Entry 8EV3 (electron microscopy, 3.00 A resolution); this record covers chains 1 and C of the 41 polymer chains in the assembly.

== Chain 1 ==
Molecule: 3497-nt RNA strand
From: Schizosaccharomyces pombe
Sequence (3497 nucleotides; each row starts with the number of its first residue):
     1 AUUUGACCUCAAAUCAGGUAGGACUACGCGCUGAACUUAAGCAUAUCAAU
    51 AAGCGCAGGAAAAGAAAAUAACCAUGAUUCCCUCAGUAACGGCGAGUGAA
   101 GCGGGAAAAGCUCAAAUUUGAAAUCUGGCAACAUUUCUUUUGUUGUCCGA
   151 GUUGUAAUUUCAAGAAGCUGCUUUGAGUGUAGACGAUCGGUCUAAGUUCC
   201 UUGGAACAGGACGUCAGAGAGGGUGAGAACCCCGUCUUUGGUCGAUUGGA
   251 UAUGCCAUAUAAAGCGCUUUCGAAGAGUCGAGUUGUUUGGGAAUGCAGCU
   301 CUAAAUGGGUGGUAAAUUUCAUCUAAAGCUAAAUAUUGGCGAGAGACCGA
   351 UAGCGAACAAGUAGAGUGAUCGAAAGAUGAAAAGAACUUUGAAAAGAGAG
   401 UUAAAUAGUACGUGAAAUUGCUGAAAGGGAAGCAUUGGAAAUCAGUCUUA
   451 CCUGGGUGAGAUCAGUAGUCUCUUCGCGAGACUAUGCACUCUGAACCUGU
   501 GGUAGGUCAGCAUCAGUUUUCGGGGGCGGAAAAAGAAUAAGGGAAGGUGG
   551 CUUUCCGGGUUCUGCCUGGGGAGUGUUUAUAGCCCUUGUUGUAAUACGUC
   601 CACUGGGGACUGAGGACUGCGGCUUCGUGCCAAGGAUGCUGACAUAAUGG
   651 UUUUCAAUGGCCCGUCUUGAAACACGGACCAAGGAGUCUAGCAUCUAUGC
   701 GAGUGUUUGGGUGAUGAAAACCCAUCCGCGAAAUGAAAGUGAAUGCAGGU
   751 GGGAACGCCCUUGUGGCGUGCACCAUCGACCGACCCGGAAGUUUGUCAAU
   801 GGAAGGGUUUGAGUAAGAGCAUAGCUGUUGGGACCCGAAAGAUGGUGAAC
   851 UAUGCCUGAAUAGGGUGAAGCCAGAGGAAACUCUGGUGGAGGCUCGUAGA
   901 GAUUCUGACGUGCAAAUCGAUCUUCAAAUUUGGGUAUAGGGGCGAAAGAC
   951 UAAUCGAACCAUCUAGUAGCUGGUUCCUGCCGAAGUUUCCCUCAGGAUAG
  1001 CAGAAACUCAGAUCAGUUUUAUGAGGUAAAGCGAAUGAUUAGAGGUCUUG
  1051 GGGAAGGAAUUUCCUCAACCUAUUCUCAAACUUUAAAUAUGUAAGACGCC
  1101 CUUGUCGCUUAAUUGGACGUGGGCCAUCGAAUGAGAGUUUCUAGUGGGCC
  1151 AUUUUUGGUAAGCAGAACUGGCGAUGCGGGAUGAACCGAACGUGAGGUUA
  1201 AGGUGCCGGAAUGUACGCUCAUCAGACACCAGAAAAGGUGUUAGUUCAUC
  1251 UAGACAGCAGGACGGUGGCCAUGGAAGUCGGAAUCCGCUAAGGAGUGUGU
  1301 AACAACUCACCUGCCGAAUGAACUAGCCCUGAAAAUGGAUGGCGCUUAAG
  1351 CGUACUACCCAUACCUCACCGUCUGGGUUAGCUUUGAGAAGCUCAGACGA
  1401 GUAGGCAGGCGUGGAGGUUUGUGACGAAGCCUUGGGCGUGAGCCUGGGUC
  1451 GAACAGCCUCUAGUGCAGAUCUUGGUGGAAGUAGCAAAUAUUCAAAUGAG
  1501 AACUUUGAAGACUGAAGUGGGGAAAGGUUCCAUGUGAACAGCAGUUGGAC
  1551 AUGGGUUAGUCGAUCCUAAGAGAUAGGGAAGCUCCGUAUGAAAGUUGCAC
  1601 GAUUUUUCGUGCCUCCUAUCGAAAGGGAAUCCGGUUAAUAUUCCGGAACC
  1651 AGAAGGUGGAAUCAACACGGCAACGUAAAUGAAGUUGGAGACGUCGGCGG
  1701 GAGCCCUGGGAAGAGUUCUCUUUUCUUUUUAACAAACCAUUGAACUACCC
  1751 UGAAAUCGGUUUAUCCGGAGCUAGGGUAUGGUGUUUGGAAGAGUUCAGCG
  1801 CCUCAUGCUGAAUCCGGUGCGCUCUCGACGGCCCUUGAAAAUCCAACGGA
  1851 AGAAUGGACCUUCGGGUCCUUGUUUUCACAUCUGGUCGUACUCAUAACCG
  1901 CAGCAGGUCUCCAAGGUGAACAGCCUCUAGUUGAUAGAACAAUGUAGAUA
  1951 AGGGAAGUCGGCAAAAUGGAUCCGUAACUUCGGGAUAAGGAUUGGCUCUA
  2001 AGGGUUGGGUACGUUGGGCCUUGGAACCUGAACGGUUGCUGGACUGAGCG
  2051 UGGACCGAUGUCUUUUCUCGCCUUUCGGGGUGAGAAGGGAUGUUGGACCU
  2101 GCUUGGACCUUGGCGGCCGGGAAGUCCUUGGUCGGGCUUUUCUCCUUCUC
  2151 GGGGAUUAUGCUCUUACUGGCGUACGUUUAACAACCAACUUAGAACUGGU
  2201 ACGGACAAGGGGAAUCUGACUGUCUAAUUAAAACAUAGCAUUGCGAUGGC
  2251 CAGAAAGUGGUGUUGACGCAAUGUGAUUUCUGCCCAGUGCUCUGAAUGUC
  2301 AAAGUGAAGAAAUUCAACCAAGCGCGGGUAAACGGCGGGAGUAACUAUGA
  2351 CUCUCUUAAGGUAGCCAAAUGCCUCGUCAUCUAACUAGUGACGCGCAUGA
  2401 AUGGAUUAACGAGAUUCCCACUGUCCCUAUCUACUAUCUAGCGAAACCAC
  2451 AGCCUGGGGAACGGGCCAGGCAAAAUCAGCGGGGAAAGAAGACCCUGUUG
  2501 AGCUUGACUCUAGUUUGACAUUGUGAAGAGACAUAGAGGGUGUAGGAUAA
  2551 GUGGGAGUAUGUUUCGGCAUACGCCGGUGAAAUACCACUACCUUUAUCGU
  2601 UUCUUUACUUAAUCAAUGAAGCGGAAUUGGGAUUUAUUUCCCAUAUUCUA
  2651 GCGUUAAAGUUUCUUCGCGAACUGAUCCGCGUUGAUGACAUUGUCAGGUG
  2701 GGGAGUUUGGCUGGGGCGGCACAUCUGUUAAAAGAUAACGCAGGUGUCCU
  2751 AAGGGGGACUCAUCGAGAACAGAAAUCUCGAGUAGAAUAAAAGGGUAAAA
  2801 GUCCCCUUGAUUUUGAUUUUCAGUGUGAAUACAAACCAUGAAAGUGUGGC
  2851 CUAUCGAUCCUUUGUUCCCUCGAAAUUUGAGGACAGAGGUGCCAGAAAAG
  2901 UUACCACAGGGAUAACUGGCUUGUGGCAGCCAAGCGUUCAUAGCGACGUU
  2951 GCUUUUUGAUUCUUCGAUGUCGGCUCUUCCUAUCAUACCGAAGCAGAAUU
  3001 CGGUAAGCGUUGGAUUGUUCACCCACUAAUAGGGAACGUGAGCUGGGUUU
  3051 AGACCGUCGUGAGACAGGUUAGUUUUACCCUACUGAUGAAGUGUCGUCGC
  3101 AAUGGUAAUUCAACUUAGUACGAGAGGAACCGUUGAUUCAGAUCAUUGGU
  3151 AUUUGCGGCUGCCUGACAAGGCAAUGCCGCGGAGCUAUCAUCUGCCGGAU
  3201 AACGGCUGAACGCCUCUAAGCCAGAAUCCGUGCCAGAAAGCGACGAUUUU
  3251 UUGGUCCGCAUGAUUUAUAUGUAUAAAAAUAGAGGUAGGACUUGUUCCUA
  3301 CUCUCCUGUAUCGUAGAAGAUGGGCGAUGGUUGAUGAAACGGAAGUGUUU
  3351 UAUUGACUUGUCCAUGAAAUUCCAUUGAAAUCUUGUGCGGAAUCGAAUCC
  3401 AUUGCAUACGACUUUAAUGUGGAACGGGGUAUUGUAAGCAGUAGAGUAGC
  3451 CUUGUUGUUACGAUCUGCUGAGAUUAAGCCUUUGUUCCCAAGAUUUG
Not modelled in the structure: 1-2, 37-47, 92-95, 288-293, 313-318, 474-476, 552-573, 625-627, 733-748, 778-815, 848-956, 991-994, 1026-1087, 1095-1129, 1228-1231, 1250-1317, 1332-1340, 1486-1934, 1939-2436, 2472-2982, 3009-3093, 3159-3176, 3249-3268, 3290-3297, 3376-3394, 3436-3470

== Chain C ==
Molecule: 60S ribosomal protein L4-B
From: Schizosaccharomyces pombe
UniProt: Q9P784 (RL4B_SCHPO); numbering as in UniProt (aligned over 1-363)
Sequence (363 residues; numbered 1 to 363; the number before each row is that of its first residue):
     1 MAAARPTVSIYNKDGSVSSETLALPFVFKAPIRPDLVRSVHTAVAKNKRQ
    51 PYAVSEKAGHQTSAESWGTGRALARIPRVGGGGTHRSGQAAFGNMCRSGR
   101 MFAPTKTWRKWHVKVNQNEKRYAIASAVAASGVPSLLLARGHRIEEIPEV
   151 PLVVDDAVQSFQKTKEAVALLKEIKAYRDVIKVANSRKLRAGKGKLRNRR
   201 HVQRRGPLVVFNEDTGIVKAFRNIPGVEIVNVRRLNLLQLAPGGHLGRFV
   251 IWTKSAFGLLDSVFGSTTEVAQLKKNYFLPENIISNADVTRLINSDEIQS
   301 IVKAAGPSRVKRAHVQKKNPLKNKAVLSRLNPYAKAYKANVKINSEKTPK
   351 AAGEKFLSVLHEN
Not modelled in the structure: 1

== Chain 1 / chain C interface ==
Pairs across the interface (299; chain 1 residue first):
  A216(1) with Lys163(C), salt bridge to the phosphate; Thr164(C), sugar contact; Val168(C), base contact; Asn223(C), hydrogen bond to the base
  G217(1) with Gln162(C), sugar contact; Lys163(C), salt bridge to the phosphate; Thr164(C), hydrogen bond to the phosphate; Lys219(C), hydrogen bond to the base; Arg222(C), hydrogen bond to the phosphate
  A218(1) with Arg222(C), salt bridge to the phosphate; Asn223(C), phosphate contact
  G219(1) with Asn223(C), hydrogen bond to the sugar; Pro225(C), base contact
  G221(1) with Arg187(C), salt bridge to the phosphate; His201(C), salt bridge to the phosphate
  G222(1) with Arg200(C), salt bridge to the phosphate
  C236(1) with Arg222(C), hydrogen bond to the sugar
  A344(1) with Gln50(C), hydrogen bond to the sugar
  G345(1) with Gln50(C), hydrogen bond to the sugar; Asn198(C), hydrogen bond to the phosphate
  A346(1) with Ala45(C), hydrogen bond to the base; Lys46(C), base contact; Arg49(C), phosphate contact; Gln50(C), hydrogen bond to the phosphate; Arg199(C), sugar contact
  C347(1) with Tyr52(C), sugar contact; Arg197(C), salt bridge to the phosphate; Arg199(C), salt bridge to the phosphate
  C348(1) with Arg197(C), salt bridge to the phosphate
  G349(1) with Lys193(C), sugar contact; Leu196(C), base contact; Arg197(C), hydrogen bond to the base
  U351(1) with Arg97(C), hydrogen bond to the sugar
  A352(1) with Ser98(C), hydrogen bond to the phosphate
  C354(1) with Val54(C), phosphate contact; Ser55(C), hydrogen bond to the phosphate; Ala58(C), phosphate contact; Gln61(C), hydrogen bond to the sugar
  G355(1) with Ala58(C), phosphate contact; Gly59(C), hydrogen bond to the phosphate; Gln61(C), base contact
  A363(1) with Thr84(C), hydrogen bond to the base
  G364(1) with Gly82(C), hydrogen bond to the base; Gly83(C), hydrogen bond to the sugar; Thr84(C), hydrogen bond to the base
  A365(1) with Gly82(C), sugar contact; Gly83(C), sugar contact
  C371(1) with Gly80(C), sugar contact; Gly81(C), sugar contact
  G372(1) with Thr62(C), phosphate contact; Ser63(C), hydrogen bond to the phosphate; Val79(C), phosphate contact; Thr84(C), hydrogen bond to the sugar
  A373(1) with Thr84(C), sugar contact; His85(C), sugar contact; Arg86(C), salt bridge to the phosphate
  A374(1) with Arg97(C), salt bridge to the phosphate
  A515(1) with Gln316(C), hydrogen bond to the sugar; Lys318(C), hydrogen bond to the sugar; Asn323(C), phosphate contact
  G516(1) with Gln316(C), sugar contact; Lys317(C), phosphate contact; Lys318(C), phosphate contact; Asn323(C), phosphate contact
  U517(1) with Asn319(C), phosphate contact; Lys322(C), salt bridge to the phosphate
  U518(1) with Lys322(C), salt bridge to the phosphate
  G525(1) with Asn340(C), hydrogen bond to the base
  G526(1) with Asn340(C), sugar contact; Val341(C), hydrogen bond to the sugar; Lys342(C), sugar contact
  C527(1) with Lys342(C), salt bridge to the phosphate; Ile343(C), hydrogen bond to the phosphate; Asn344(C), hydrogen bond to the phosphate
  G528(1) with Asn344(C), phosphate contact
  A530(1) with Lys350(C), hydrogen bond to the sugar; Phe356(C), sugar contact; Leu360(C), base contact; His361(C), hydrogen bond to the base
  A531(1) with Thr348(C), base contact; Pro349(C), base contact; Lys350(C), salt bridge to the phosphate; Ala351(C), hydrogen bond to the phosphate; Ala352(C), hydrogen bond to the phosphate
  A532(1) with Lys350(C), hydrogen bond to the phosphate
  A533(1) with Lys350(C), salt bridge to the phosphate
  U592(1) with Glu346(C), hydrogen bond to the base; Lys347(C), sugar contact; Thr348(C), hydrogen bond to the sugar
  C601(1) with Ala339(C), sugar contact; Asn340(C), hydrogen bond to the base
  A602(1) with Lys324(C), sugar contact; Leu327(C), sugar contact; Asn331(C), base contact; Tyr333(C), base contact; Ala334(C), hydrogen bond to the sugar; Tyr337(C), stacking on the base
  C603(1) with Tyr337(C), phosphate contact; Ala339(C), phosphate contact
  G614(1) with Arg312(C), hydrogen bond to the sugar
  U618(1) with Lys311(C), base contact
  G619(1) with Lys311(C), hydrogen bond to the sugar; Arg329(C), base contact
  C620(1) with Arg329(C), hydrogen bond to the base
  G621(1) with Ser328(C), hydrogen bond to the sugar; Arg329(C), sugar contact
  G622(1) with Ser328(C), sugar contact; Lys335(C), salt bridge to the phosphate
  A632(1) with Asn323(C), sugar contact
  A633(1) with Lys318(C), salt bridge to the phosphate; Asn323(C), phosphate contact; Ala325(C), sugar contact; Arg329(C), hydrogen bond to the sugar
  G634(1) with Lys311(C), hydrogen bond to the base; Arg312(C), sugar contact; Ala313(C), base contact; His314(C), hydrogen bond to the sugar; Val315(C), hydrogen bond to the sugar; Lys318(C), phosphate contact; Arg329(C), salt bridge to the phosphate
  G635(1) with Arg312(C), hydrogen bond to the base; Val315(C), base contact; Gln316(C), hydrogen bond to the sugar
  G683(1) with Met95(C), hydrogen bond to the base
  G684(1) with Asn94(C), hydrogen bond to the phosphate; Met95(C), sugar contact
  A685(1) with Asn94(C), hydrogen bond to the phosphate; Phe102(C), sugar contact
  G686(1) with Phe102(C), sugar contact
  U687(1) with Phe102(C), sugar contact; Ala103(C), base contact
  C688(1) with Arg109(C), phosphate contact
  U689(1) with Trp108(C), sugar contact; Arg109(C), phosphate contact; Lys110(C), hydrogen bond to the phosphate
  A690(1) with Lys110(C), salt bridge to the phosphate
  U698(1) with Arg33(C), hydrogen bond to the phosphate; Leu36(C), sugar contact; Glu119(C), hydrogen bond to the sugar
  G699(1) with Arg33(C), salt bridge to the phosphate; Leu36(C), sugar contact; Asn116(C), base contact; Asn118(C), hydrogen bond to the sugar; Glu119(C), sugar contact; Tyr122(C), sugar contact
  C700(1) with Asn118(C), sugar contact
  U706(1) with Val115(C), phosphate contact; Asn116(C), phosphate contact; Gln117(C), hydrogen bond to the base; Lys120(C), hydrogen bond to the base
  U707(1) with Lys114(C), base contact; Val115(C), base contact
  G713(1) with Arg234(C), sugar contact
  U715(1) with Val218(C), base contact; Arg222(C), sugar contact; Ile229(C), hydrogen bond to the base
  A717(1) with Lys48(C), salt bridge to the phosphate
  A718(1) with Lys48(C), salt bridge to the phosphate; Gln50(C), hydrogen bond to the base
  A719(1) with Asn47(C), sugar contact; Lys48(C), hydrogen bond to the sugar
  A720(1) with Val44(C), sugar contact; Asn47(C), hydrogen bond to the phosphate; Arg234(C), sugar contact; Leu235(C), hydrogen bond to the sugar; Asn236(C), sugar contact
  C721(1) with Lys120(C), salt bridge to the phosphate; Ile124(C), phosphate contact; Arg233(C), hydrogen bond to the sugar; Arg234(C), sugar contact; Leu235(C), sugar contact; Lys274(C), phosphate contact
  C722(1) with Gln117(C), hydrogen bond to the phosphate; Arg121(C), salt bridge to the phosphate; Leu273(C), phosphate contact; Lys274(C), salt bridge to the phosphate
  C723(1) with Gln117(C), phosphate contact; Arg121(C), salt bridge to the phosphate; Lys274(C), phosphate contact; Lys275(C), hydrogen bond to the phosphate
  A724(1) with Lys275(C), salt bridge to the phosphate
  A821(1) with Asn116(C), hydrogen bond to the sugar
  U822(1) with Lys114(C), salt bridge to the phosphate; Asn116(C), sugar contact
  A823(1) with Val113(C), sugar contact
  G832(1) with Ala103(C), base contact; Pro104(C), base contact; Lys106(C), hydrogen bond to the base
  C834(1) with Phe102(C), phosphate contact
  C835(1) with Asn94(C), hydrogen bond to the sugar; Arg100(C), hydrogen bond to the phosphate; Phe102(C), sugar contact
  C836(1) with Ile76(C), phosphate contact; Phe92(C), phosphate contact; Gly93(C), phosphate contact; Met95(C), sugar contact; Arg100(C), salt bridge to the phosphate
  G837(1) with Arg75(C), phosphate contact; Ile76(C), phosphate contact; Pro77(C), phosphate contact
  A838(1) with Ser66(C), hydrogen bond to the phosphate
  A961(1) with Ser63(C), hydrogen bond to the phosphate
  U962(1) with Ser63(C), hydrogen bond to the phosphate
  A965(1) with Lys57(C), salt bridge to the phosphate; Arg100(C), hydrogen bond to the base; Pro104(C), base contact
  G1377(1) with Gly306(C), phosphate contact; Pro307(C), hydrogen bond to the sugar; Val310(C), sugar contact
  U1378(1) with Ala305(C), phosphate contact; Gly306(C), hydrogen bond to the phosphate; Pro307(C), sugar contact; Ser308(C), sugar contact
  U1379(1) with Ile293(C), sugar contact; Asn294(C), hydrogen bond to the sugar; Gln299(C), hydrogen bond to the sugar; Ala305(C), phosphate contact
  A1380(1) with Asn294(C), sugar contact; Asp296(C), base contact; Gln299(C), sugar contact
  G1381(1) with Thr290(C), base contact; Asn294(C), base contact
  U1384(1) with Arg309(C), hydrogen bond to the sugar
  U1385(1) with Arg309(C), salt bridge to the phosphate
  G1386(1) with Arg309(C), hydrogen bond to the base
  U1393(1) with Arg309(C), sugar contact; Val310(C), hydrogen bond to the sugar
  C1394(1) with Val310(C), sugar contact; Arg312(C), phosphate contact
  A1395(1) with Arg312(C), salt bridge to the phosphate
  G1414(1) with Gly192(C), phosphate contact; Lys193(C), hydrogen bond to the phosphate; Arg199(C), hydrogen bond to the phosphate
  A1415(1) with Arg190(C), salt bridge to the phosphate; Gly194(C), phosphate contact; Arg199(C), salt bridge to the phosphate
  G1416(1) with Arg190(C), salt bridge to the phosphate; Arg205(C), hydrogen bond to the phosphate; Gly243(C), hydrogen bond to the sugar; His245(C), hydrogen bond to the base
  G1417(1) with Arg140(C), hydrogen bond to the sugar; Arg205(C), salt bridge to the phosphate; Pro242(C), sugar contact; Gly243(C), sugar contact; His245(C), hydrogen bond to the sugar
  U1418(1) with Arg140(C), salt bridge to the phosphate; Gly141(C), phosphate contact; Gln203(C), phosphate contact; Arg204(C), salt bridge to the phosphate; Arg205(C), hydrogen bond to the phosphate
  U1419(1) with Gly141(C), phosphate contact; Arg143(C), salt bridge to the phosphate; Arg204(C), phosphate contact
  U1420(1) with Arg143(C), salt bridge to the phosphate; Asn185(C), sugar contact
  G1421(1) with Lys188(C), base contact
  U1422(1) with Lys188(C), base contact
  G1423(1) with Lys188(C), hydrogen bond to the base
  A1453(1) with Leu189(C), base contact; Lys195(C), sugar contact
  C1454(1) with Lys188(C), base contact; Leu189(C), hydrogen bond to the base; Ala191(C), base contact; Gly192(C), hydrogen bond to the phosphate; Lys195(C), salt bridge to the phosphate
  A1455(1) with Ala191(C), phosphate contact
  C1458(1) with His245(C), hydrogen bond to the base
  U1459(1) with Arg38(C), sugar contact
  C1460(1) with Thr42(C), sugar contact; Lys46(C), phosphate contact
  U1461(1) with Lys46(C), salt bridge to the phosphate
  G1463(1) with Tyr52(C), hydrogen bond to the phosphate; Val54(C), base contact; Met101(C), base contact; Thr105(C), phosphate contact; Arg109(C), salt bridge to the phosphate
  A1469(1) with Met95(C), base contact
  U1470(1) with Gly70(C), hydrogen bond to the base; Arg71(C), base contact; Ala72(C), base contact; Leu73(C), base contact; Ala74(C), phosphate contact; Arg75(C), salt bridge to the phosphate
  C1471(1) with Leu73(C), phosphate contact; Ala74(C), phosphate contact; Met95(C), base contact
  U1472(1) with Leu73(C), phosphate contact; Ala74(C), phosphate contact; Arg78(C), salt bridge to the phosphate; Ala90(C), sugar contact; Met95(C), sugar contact; Cys96(C), sugar contact; Arg97(C), hydrogen bond to the sugar
  U1473(1) with Gly88(C), phosphate contact; Gln89(C), phosphate contact; Ala90(C), phosphate contact; Arg97(C), sugar contact
  G1474(1) with His85(C), salt bridge to the phosphate; Gln89(C), phosphate contact
Other interface residues (no listed pair), chain 1 (136 interface residues in all): C215, A228, A229, U337, G353, A375, G524, A613, G705, U712, A714, G716, C963, A1387, C1392, A1462
Other interface residues (no listed pair), chain C (174 interface residues in all): Asp35, His41, Glu56, His60, Thr69, Lys165, Tyr177, Lys182, Ile224, Leu238, Pro280, Ser295, Val326, Ser345, Leu357

== Overview ==
136 residues of chain 1 and 174 residues of chain C are in contact; the contacts include 95 hydrogen bonds, 47
salt bridges and 1 aromatic stacking contact. Polar pairs include A216(1)-Asn223(C), G217(1)-Lys219(C) and
A346(1)-Ala45(C).
Here chain 1 is a 3497-nt RNA strand and chain C is 60S ribosomal protein L4-B, both from Schizosaccharomyces
pombe. Entry 8EV3 (Ytm1 associated 60S nascent ribosome (-Fkbp39) State 1B) was determined by electron
microscopy, deposited together with 8ESQ, 8ESR, 8ETC, 8ETG, 8ETH, 8ETI and 3 further entries.
